Entry 4HJC (X-ray diffraction, 4.15 A resolution (low resolution: residue-level contacts below are approximate; hydrogen-bond / salt-bridge calls are withheld)); this record covers chain A.

Chain A:
Molecule: Envelope glycoprotein
Source organism: Rift Valley fever virus
UniProt: A2T075 (A2T075_RVFV); residue numbers follow UniProt; this construct covers 691-1118
Sequence (428 residues; numbered 691 to 1118; the number before each row is that of its first residue):
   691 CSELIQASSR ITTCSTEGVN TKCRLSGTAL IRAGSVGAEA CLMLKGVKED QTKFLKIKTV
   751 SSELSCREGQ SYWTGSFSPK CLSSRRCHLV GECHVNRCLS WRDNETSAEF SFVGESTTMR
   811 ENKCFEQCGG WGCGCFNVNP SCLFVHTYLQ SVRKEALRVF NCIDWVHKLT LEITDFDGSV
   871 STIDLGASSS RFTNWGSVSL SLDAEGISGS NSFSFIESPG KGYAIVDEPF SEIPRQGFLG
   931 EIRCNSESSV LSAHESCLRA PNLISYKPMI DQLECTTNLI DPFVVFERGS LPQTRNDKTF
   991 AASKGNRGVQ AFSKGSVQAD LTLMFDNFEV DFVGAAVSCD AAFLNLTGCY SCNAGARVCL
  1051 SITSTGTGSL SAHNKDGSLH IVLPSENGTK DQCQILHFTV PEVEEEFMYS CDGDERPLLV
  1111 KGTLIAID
Disulfides: Cys-691/Cys-731, Cys-704/Cys-713, Cys-756/Cys-852, Cys-771/Cys-965, Cys-777/Cys-825, Cys-783/Cys-832, Cys-788/Cys-814, Cys-818/Cys-823, Cys-934/Cys-947, Cys-1029/Cys-1101, Cys-1039/Cys-1042, Cys-1049/Cys-1083

In short:
Chain A is Envelope glycoprotein (Rift Valley fever virus); the structure, Crystal structure of glycoprotein C
from Rift Valley Fever Virus (non-glycosylated), was determined by X-ray diffraction.
